5I9I - chain A; structure by X-ray diffraction, 2.70 A resolution.

== Chain A ==
Name: Platelet-activating factor acetylhydrolase
Organism: Homo sapiens
Notes: EC 3.1.1.47
Reference sequence: Q13093 (PAFA_HUMAN); numbering as in UniProt (aligned over 47-429)
Amino-acid sequence (388 residues; numbered 42 to 429; the number before each row is that of its first residue):
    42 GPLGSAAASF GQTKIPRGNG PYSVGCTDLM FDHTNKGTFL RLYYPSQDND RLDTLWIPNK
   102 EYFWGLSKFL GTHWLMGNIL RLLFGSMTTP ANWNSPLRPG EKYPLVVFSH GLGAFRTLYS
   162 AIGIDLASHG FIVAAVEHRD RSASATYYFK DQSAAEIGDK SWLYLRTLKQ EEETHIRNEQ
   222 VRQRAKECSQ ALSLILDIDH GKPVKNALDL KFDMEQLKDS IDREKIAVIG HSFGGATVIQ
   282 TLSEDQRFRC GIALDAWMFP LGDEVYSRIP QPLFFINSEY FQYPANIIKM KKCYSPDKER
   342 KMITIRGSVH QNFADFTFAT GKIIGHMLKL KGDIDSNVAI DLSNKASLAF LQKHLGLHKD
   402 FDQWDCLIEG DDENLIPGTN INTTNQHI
Not modelled in the structure: 42-53, 425-429
Differences from the reference sequence: expression tag (42-46)
Swiss-Prot annotation at these positions:
  - active site: Ser273 (Nucleophile), Asp296 (Charge relay system), His351 (Charge relay system)
  - glycosylation: Asn423 (N-linked (GlcNAc...) asparagine)
  - natural variant: Arg92 (R92H: Retains the ability to associate with HDL particles), Ile198 (I198T: Retains the ability to associate with HDL particles), Val279 (V279F: In PAFAD), Gln281 (Q281R: In PAFAD), Val379 (V379A: Retains the ability to associate with HDL particles)
  - mutagenesis: Ser108 (S108A: Activity is higher than wild-type), His114 (H114A/Q/E: Impairs the association with LDL particles), Trp115 (W115A: Impairs the association with LDL particles), Leu116 (L116A: Reduces the association with LDL particles), Met117 (M117A: Reduces the association with LDL particles), Tyr205 (Y205A: Impairs the association with LDL particles), Ser273 (S273A: Loss of activity), Asp286 (D286A: Almost no activity; D286N: Diminishes activity), Asp296 (D296A: Loss of activity; D296N: Loss of activity), Asp304 (D304A: No change in activity), Asp338 (D338A: Activity is higher than wild-type), His351 (H351A: Loss of activity), 4 further mutagenesis entries in UniProt
Residues lining bound ligands: Darapladib (5HV; N-[2-(diethylamino)ethyl]-2-{2-[(4-fluorobenzyl)sulfanyl]-4-oxo-4,5,6,7-tetrahydro-1H-cyclopenta[d]pyrimidin-1-yl}-N-{[ 4'-(trifluoromethyl)biphenyl-4-yl]methyl}acetamide): Leu107, Phe110, Leu111, Leu121, Phe125, Gly152, Leu153, Gly154, Ala155, Leu159, Tyr160, His272, Ser273, Phe274, Trp298, Phe322, His351, Gln352, Ala355, Phe357, Leu369, Leu371

== Overview ==
Bound to chain A: Darapladib. From UniProt: 3 active-site residues and 16 mutagenesis sites.
Chain A is Platelet-activating factor acetylhydrolase (Homo sapiens); the structure, Crystal structure of
LP_PLA2 in complex with Darapladib, was determined by X-ray diffraction (same publication as 5I8P).
